PDB entry 6U16 | X-ray diffraction, 1.60 A resolution | chains A and D of the 3 polymer chains in the assembly

Chain A:
Name: G/T mismatch-specific thymine DNA glycosylase
Source organism: Homo sapiens
Notes: EC 3.2.2.29
UniProt: Q13569 (TDG_HUMAN); residues 82-308 here = UniProt positions 82-308
Chain sequence (228 residues; numbered 82 to 308; the number before each row is that of its first residue):
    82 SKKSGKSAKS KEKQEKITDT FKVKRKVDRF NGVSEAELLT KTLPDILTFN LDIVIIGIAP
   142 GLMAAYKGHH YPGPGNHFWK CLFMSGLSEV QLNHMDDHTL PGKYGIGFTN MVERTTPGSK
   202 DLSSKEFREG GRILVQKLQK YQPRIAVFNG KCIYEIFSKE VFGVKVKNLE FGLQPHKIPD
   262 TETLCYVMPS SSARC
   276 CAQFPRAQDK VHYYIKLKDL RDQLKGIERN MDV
Unresolved in the structure: 82-107, 306-308
Sequence notes: engineered mutation Ala140 (Asn in Q13569)
Modified / non-standard residues: Cys276 (S-hydroxycysteine; CSO)
Curated features (UniProtKB/Swiss-Prot):
  - cross-link (Glycyl lysine isopeptide (Lys-Gly)): Lys103 (interchain with G-Cter in SUMO2), Lys248 (interchain with G-Cter in SUMO2)
From the paper describing this entry:
  - mutagenesis - N140A (20500-fold), N191A (3750-fold): decreased catalytic activity on caC
  - conformationally variable residues (loop rearrangement, side-chain flip): Met192 to Ser204, Arg275
  - mutagenesis - N140A: unchanged binding to G caC (citing earlier work)
  - binding site for the 28-nt DNA strand (chain D): Asn191
  - catalytic residues: Asp126, Asn191 (proposed by the authors, not directly observed)
  - mutagenesis - N191A: unchanged binding to G caC substrate (citing earlier work)
  - mutagenesis - N191A: unchanged catalytic activity on G fC substrates (citing earlier work)

Chain D:
Molecule: 28-nt DNA strand
Sequence (28 nucleotides; row label = number of the first residue in the row):
     1 AGCTGTCCAT CGCTCAXGTA CAGAGCTG
Modified / non-standard residues: 1CC (5-carboxy-2'-deoxycytidine monophosphate) at position 17

Chain A / chain D interface:
Pairs across the interface (39; chain A residue first):
  Leu124(A) with 1CC_17(D), base contact
  Gly138(A) with 1CC_17(D), base contact
  Ile139(A) with 1CC_17(D), base contact; DG18(D), sugar contact
  Ala140(A) with 1CC_17(D), base contact
  Gly142(A) with 1CC_17(D), sugar contact
  Ala145(A) with 1CC_17(D), base contact
  His151(A) with 1CC_17(D), base contact
  Tyr152(A) with 1CC_17(D), base contact
  Pro153(A) with 1CC_17(D), base contact
  Asn157(A) with 1CC_17(D), hydrogen bond to the phosphate
  Asn191(A) with 1CC_17(D), base contact
  Pro198(A) with 1CC_17(D), sugar contact
  Gly199(A) with DG18(D), phosphate contact
  Ser200(A) with 1CC_17(D), phosphate contact; DG18(D), hydrogen bond to the phosphate
  Lys201(A) with DG18(D), hydrogen bond to the base
  Gly231(A) with DT19(D), phosphate contact
  Lys232(A) with DT19(D), hydrogen bond to the phosphate; DA20(D), salt bridge to the phosphate
  Cys233(A) with DT19(D), hydrogen bond to the phosphate
  Phe252(A) with DA20(D), phosphate contact
  Pro270(A) with DT19(D), phosphate contact
  Ser271(A) with DG18(D), phosphate contact; DT19(D), hydrogen bond to the phosphate
  Ser273(A) with DA16(D), sugar contact; 1CC_17(D), sugar contact; DG18(D), hydrogen bond to the phosphate
  Ala274(A) with DA16(D), base contact
  Arg275(A) with DA16(D), salt bridge to the phosphate; DG18(D), salt bridge to the phosphate
  Cys276(A) with DG18(D), base contact; DT19(D), sugar contact
  Cys276(A) with DG18(D), hydrogen bond to the sugar; DT19(D), sugar contact
  Ala277(A) with DG18(D), base contact
  Gln278(A) with DG18(D), hydrogen bond to the base; DT19(D), hydrogen bond to the base; DA20(D), hydrogen bond to the sugar
Also at the interface, not in a pair above, chain A (33 interface residues in all): Pro141, Met144, His150, Gly154, Met269
Also at the interface, not in a pair above, chain D (6 interface residues in all): DC15

Overview:
The interface between chain A and chain D involves 33 residues on one side and 6 on the other; the contacts
include 11 hydrogen bonds and 3 salt bridges. Polar pairs include Lys201(A)-DG18(D), Gln278(A)-DG18(D) and
Gln278(A)-DT19(D). From the paper: catalytic residues Asp126(A) and Asn191(A); N140A and N191A of chain A
reduce catalytic activity on caC.
Here chain A is G/T mismatch-specific thymine DNA glycosylase (Homo sapiens) and chain D is a 28-nt DNA
strand. Entry 6U16 (Human thymine DNA glycosylase N140A mutant bound to DNA with 5-carboxyl-dC substrate) was
determined by X-ray diffraction (same publication as 6U15 and 6U17).
